Entry 4OWL (X-ray diffraction, 2.10 A resolution); this record covers chains A and G of the 7 polymer chains in the assembly.

== Chain A (and G) ==
Name: Cytolysin
Source organism: Vibrio vulnificus
Notes: chain G of this document is another copy of the same molecule, construct and numbering; everything in this record applies to it too
Reference sequence: P19247 (VVHA_VIBVU); numbering as in UniProt (aligned over 338-471)
Chain sequence (138 residues; row label = number of the first residue in the row):
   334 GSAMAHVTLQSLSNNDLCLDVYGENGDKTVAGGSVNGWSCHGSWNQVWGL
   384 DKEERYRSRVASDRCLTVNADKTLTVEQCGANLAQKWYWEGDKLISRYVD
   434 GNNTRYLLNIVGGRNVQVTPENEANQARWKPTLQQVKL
Not modelled in the structure: 334-336, 469-471 (chain G: 334-336, 468-471)
Construct notes: expression tag (334-337)
Disulfides: Cys-351/Cys-373, Cys-398/Cys-412
From the paper describing this entry:
  - binding site for beta-D-galactopyranose: Asp-353, Tyr-355, Lys-361, Trp-371, His-374, Asn-378
  - binding site for N-acetylglucosamine: Asn-358, Gly-359, Lys-361
  - specificity-determining residues: Asp-353, Trp-371 (by similarity / conservation)

== Interface between chain A and chain G ==
Residue-residue contacts (18):
  Glu-386(A) / Thr-465(G)
  Glu-386(A) / Leu-466(G)
  Glu-387(A) / Lys-463(G)  salt bridge
  Ala-414(A) / Gln-343(G)  hydrogen bond (backbone-side chain)
  Ala-414(A) / Cys-373(G)  hydrophobic
  Asn-415(A) / Asn-348(G)
  Asn-415(A) / Asp-349(G)
  Leu-416(A) / Gln-343(G)
  Leu-416(A) / Ser-344(G)
  Leu-416(A) / Leu-345(G)  hydrophobic
  Leu-416(A) / Asn-347(G)
  Leu-416(A) / Asn-348(G)  hydrogen bond (backbone-backbone)
  Arg-430(A) / Leu-345(G)
  Arg-430(A) / Arg-461(G)
  Tyr-431(A) / Asn-348(G)
  Val-432(A) / Leu-345(G)
  Val-432(A) / Ser-346(G)
  Val-432(A) / Asn-348(G)  hydrogen bond (backbone-side chain)
Also at the interface, not in a pair above, chain A (11 interface residues in all): Lys-385, Ala-417, Lys-419

== In short ==
The interface between chain A and chain G involves 11 residues on one side and 12 on the other, with 3
hydrogen bonds and 1 salt bridge. Polar pairs include Glu-387(A)/Lys-463(G), Ala-414(A)/Gln-343(G) and
Val-432(A)/Asn-348(G). From the paper: a binding site for beta-D-galactopyranose at Asp-353(A), Tyr-355(A) and
Lys-361(A) among others; a binding site for N-acetylglucosamine at Asn-358(A), Gly-359(A) and Lys-361(A).
Chain A and chain G are both Cytolysin (Vibrio vulnificus); the structure, Crystal Structure of the Vibrio
vulnificus Hemolysin/Cytolysin Beta-Trefoil Lectin with N-Acetyl-D-Lactosamine Bound, was determined by X-ray
diffraction, deposited together with 4OWJ and 4OWK.
